4AL0 - chain A; structure by X-ray diffraction, 1.16 A resolution.

== Chain A ==
Protein: Prostaglandin E synthase
From: Homo sapiens
Notes: EC 5.3.99.3
UniProt: O14684 (PTGES_HUMAN); numbering as in UniProt (aligned over 1-152)
Amino-acid sequence (152 residues; numbered 1 to 152; the number before each row is that of its first residue):
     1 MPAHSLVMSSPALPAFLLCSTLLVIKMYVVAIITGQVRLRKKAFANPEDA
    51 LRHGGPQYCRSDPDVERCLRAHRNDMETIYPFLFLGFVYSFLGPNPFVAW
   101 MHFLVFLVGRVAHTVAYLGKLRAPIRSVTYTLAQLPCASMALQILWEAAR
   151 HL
Disordered / not traced: 1-6
Small-molecule neighbours: glutathione (GSH): Ala31, Thr34, Arg38, Leu69, Arg70, His72, Arg73, Asn74, Glu77, His113, Tyr117, Arg126, Ser127, Tyr130
UniProt features mapped onto this chain:
  - binding site (glutathione): Arg38, Arg73 to Glu77, His113, Tyr117, Arg126 to Tyr130
  - site (Essential for protaglandin-E synthase activity): Asp49, Arg126
  - mutagenesis: Gln36 (Q36E: Keeps about 40-50% of prostaglandin-E synthase activity), Asp49 (D49A: Loss of prostaglandin-E synthase activity; D49N: Loss of prostaglandin-E synthase activity), Glu66 (E66A: Reduces protaglandin-E synthase activity by 50%), Arg67 (R67A: Loss of prostaglandin-E synthase activity), Arg70 (R70A: Slightly reduced protaglandin-E synthase activity; R70S: No effect on protaglandin-E synthase activity), His72 (H72A: Reduces protaglandin-E synthase activity by 70%), Arg73 (R73A: Retains partial of protaglandin-E synthase activity; R73L: Loss of protaglandin-E synthase activity), Arg110 (R110A/S: Loss of protaglandin-E synthase activity; R110T: Retains 17.8% of protaglandin-E synthase activity), Thr114 (T114V: Retains 21.3% activity of protaglandin-E synthase activity), Tyr117 (Y117A: Loss of protaglandin-E synthase activity; Y117F: No effect on protaglandin-E synthase activity), Arg126 (R126A/L: Loss of prostaglandin-E synthase activity; R126K: Loss of prostaglandin-E synthase activity. Transforms prostaglandin-E synthase activity to prostaglandin-F(2alpha)synthase activity ...), Ser127 (S127A: No effect on protaglandin-E synthase activity), 2 further mutagenesis entries in UniProt
From the paper describing this entry:
  - binding site for glutathione: Arg38, Arg73, Asn74, Glu77, His113, Tyr117, Arg126, Ser127, Tyr130
  - self-association interface (contacts with another copy of this molecule); pairs are residue here / residue on that copy: Asp49-Arg126 (salt bridge)
  - conformationally variable residues (side-chain flip): Arg73, Ser127
  - contacts within the chain: Leu69-Arg73 (backbone contact), Arg73-Glu77
  - catalytic residues: Asp49, Arg126, Ser127 (proposed by the authors, not directly observed)
  - interface residues: Asp49
  - specificity-determining residues: Arg52, His53 (proposed by the authors, not directly observed)

== Overview ==
Bound to chain A: glutathione. UniProt lists 13 glutathione-binding residues and 14 mutagenesis sites. From
the paper: catalytic residues Asp49, Arg126 and Ser127; a binding site for glutathione at Arg38, Arg73 and
Asn74 among others.
Chain A is Prostaglandin E synthase (Homo sapiens); the structure, Crystal structure of Human PS-1, was
determined by X-ray diffraction (same publication as 4AL1).
